PDB entry 7NEL | X-ray diffraction, 1.45 A resolution | chains A and B of the 4 polymer chains in the assembly

# Chain A (and B)
Name: Estrogen receptor
Source organism: Homo sapiens
Notes: chain B of this document is another copy of the same molecule, construct and numbering; everything in this record applies to it too
Reference sequence: P03372 (ESR1_HUMAN); residue numbers follow UniProt; this construct covers 304-548
Chain sequence (247 residues; each row starts with the number of its first residue):
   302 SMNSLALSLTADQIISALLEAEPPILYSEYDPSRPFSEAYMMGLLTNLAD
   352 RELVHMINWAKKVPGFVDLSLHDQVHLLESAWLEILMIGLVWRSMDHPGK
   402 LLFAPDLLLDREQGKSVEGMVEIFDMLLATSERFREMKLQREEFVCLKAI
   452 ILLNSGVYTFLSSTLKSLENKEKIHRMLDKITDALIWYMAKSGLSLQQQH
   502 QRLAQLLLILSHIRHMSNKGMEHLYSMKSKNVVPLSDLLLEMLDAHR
Not modelled in the structure: 302-304, 462-463 (chain B: 302-303)
Differences from the reference sequence: expression tag (302-303); engineered mutation I315 (Met in P03372), I316 (Val in P03372), E321 (Asp in P03372), S334 (Thr in P03372), Y341 (Ser in P03372), K363 (Arg in P03372), S371 (Thr in P03372), S381 (Cys in P03372), D397 (Glu in P03372), D407 (Asn in P03372), E413 (Asn in P03372), S417 (Cys in P03372), E433 (Ser in P03372), E437 (Met in P03372), K439 (Asn in P03372), R442 (Gly in P03372), A450 (Ser in P03372), N471 (Glu in P03372), E473 (Asp in P03372), K474 (His in P03372), M478 (Val in P03372), A485 (Thr in P03372), W488 (His in P03372), Y489 (Leu in P03372), S493 (Ala in P03372), S496 (Thr in P03372), S530 (Cys in P03372), S537 (Tyr in P03372)
Residues lining bound ligands: estradiol (EST): M343, L346, T347, L349, A350, E353, L384, L387, M388, L391, R394, F404, M421, I424, L428, G521, H524, L525
Reported in the primary citation:
  - binding site for estradiol: E353, R394, F404, H524

# How chain A and chain B interact
Contacting residue pairs (63):
  E423(A) - R548(B)
  A430(A) - Y459(B)
  T431(A) - Y459(B)
  R434(A) - Y459(B)
  R434(A) - H476(B)
  E437(A) - K472(B)  salt bridge
  I451(A) - L509(B)  hydrophobic
  N455(A) - L509(B)
  N455(A) - S512(B)  hydrogen bond
  N455(A) - H513(B)  hydrogen bond (backbone-side chain)
  S456(A) - H513(B)
  V458(A) - H513(B)
  Y459(A) - M427(B)
  Y459(A) - A430(B)
  Y459(A) - R434(B)  hydrogen bond
  Y459(A) - H513(B)  hydrogen bond (backbone-side chain)
  T460(A) - D426(B)
  T460(A) - M427(B)
  F461(A) - A430(B)
  H476(A) - R434(B)  hydrogen bond
  H476(A) - E437(B)
  D480(A) - Q502(B)
  D480(A) - Q506(B)  hydrogen bond
  T483(A) - H501(B)
  T483(A) - A505(B)
  D484(A) - Q498(B)  hydrogen bond
  D484(A) - Q502(B)  hydrogen bond
  I487(A) - H501(B)
  L497(A) - L497(B)  hydrophobic
  L497(A) - H501(B)
  H501(A) - T483(B)
  H501(A) - D484(B)  salt bridge
  H501(A) - I487(B)
  H501(A) - L504(B)
  Q502(A) - D484(B)  hydrogen bond
  L504(A) - H501(B)
  A505(A) - T483(B)
  A505(A) - L508(B)  hydrophobic
  Q506(A) - D480(B)  hydrogen bond
  L508(A) - A505(B)  hydrophobic
  L509(A) - I451(B)  hydrophobic
  L509(A) - N455(B)
  I510(A) - Y459(B)
  L511(A) - L509(B)  hydrophobic
  L511(A) - S512(B)  hydrogen bond (backbone-side chain)
  S512(A) - N455(B)
  S512(A) - L511(B)  hydrogen bond (side chain-backbone)
  S512(A) - S512(B)  hydrogen bond (backbone-side chain)
  S512(A) - R515(B)  hydrogen bond
  H513(A) - N455(B)  hydrogen bond (side chain-backbone)
  H513(A) - S456(B)
  H513(A) - Y459(B)
  H513(A) - R515(B)
  R515(A) - S512(B)  hydrogen bond
  R515(A) - H513(B)  hydrogen bond
  R515(A) - H516(B)
  H516(A) - R515(B)
  H516(A) - N519(B)  hydrogen bond
  N519(A) - H516(B)  hydrogen bond
  N519(A) - N519(B)  hydrogen bond
  K520(A) - N519(B)
  E523(A) - E523(B)
  H547(A) - K520(B)  hydrogen bond (backbone-side chain)
Also at the interface, not in a pair above, chain A (38 interface residues in all): E473, L479, Q500
Also at the interface, not in a pair above, chain B (35 interface residues in all): V458, L479

# Overview
38 residues of chain A face 35 of chain B across their interface; the contacts include 21 hydrogen bonds and 2
salt bridges. Polar contacts include E437(A)-K472(B), H501(A)-D484(B) and N455(A)-S512(B). Chain A binds
estradiol. From the paper: a binding site for estradiol at E353(A), R394(A) and F404(A) among others.
Both chains are Estrogen receptor (Homo sapiens). Entry 7NEL (ER-PRS*(+) (Y537S) in complex with estradiol and
SRC-2 coactivator peptide) was determined by X-ray diffraction together with 7NDO and 7NFB from the same
study.
